Entry 6INQ (electron microscopy, 6.90 A resolution (low resolution: residue-level contacts below are approximate; hydrogen-bond / salt-bridge calls are withheld)); this record covers chains B and P of the 25 polymer chains in the assembly.

Chain B:
Molecule: DNA-directed RNA polymerase subunit beta
Source organism: Komagataella phaffii (strain GS115 / ATCC 20864)
Notes: EC 2.7.7.6
Reference sequence: C4QZQ7 (C4QZQ7_KOMPG); residues 1-1227 here = UniProt positions 1-1227
Amino-acid sequence (1227 residues; each row starts with the number of its first residue):
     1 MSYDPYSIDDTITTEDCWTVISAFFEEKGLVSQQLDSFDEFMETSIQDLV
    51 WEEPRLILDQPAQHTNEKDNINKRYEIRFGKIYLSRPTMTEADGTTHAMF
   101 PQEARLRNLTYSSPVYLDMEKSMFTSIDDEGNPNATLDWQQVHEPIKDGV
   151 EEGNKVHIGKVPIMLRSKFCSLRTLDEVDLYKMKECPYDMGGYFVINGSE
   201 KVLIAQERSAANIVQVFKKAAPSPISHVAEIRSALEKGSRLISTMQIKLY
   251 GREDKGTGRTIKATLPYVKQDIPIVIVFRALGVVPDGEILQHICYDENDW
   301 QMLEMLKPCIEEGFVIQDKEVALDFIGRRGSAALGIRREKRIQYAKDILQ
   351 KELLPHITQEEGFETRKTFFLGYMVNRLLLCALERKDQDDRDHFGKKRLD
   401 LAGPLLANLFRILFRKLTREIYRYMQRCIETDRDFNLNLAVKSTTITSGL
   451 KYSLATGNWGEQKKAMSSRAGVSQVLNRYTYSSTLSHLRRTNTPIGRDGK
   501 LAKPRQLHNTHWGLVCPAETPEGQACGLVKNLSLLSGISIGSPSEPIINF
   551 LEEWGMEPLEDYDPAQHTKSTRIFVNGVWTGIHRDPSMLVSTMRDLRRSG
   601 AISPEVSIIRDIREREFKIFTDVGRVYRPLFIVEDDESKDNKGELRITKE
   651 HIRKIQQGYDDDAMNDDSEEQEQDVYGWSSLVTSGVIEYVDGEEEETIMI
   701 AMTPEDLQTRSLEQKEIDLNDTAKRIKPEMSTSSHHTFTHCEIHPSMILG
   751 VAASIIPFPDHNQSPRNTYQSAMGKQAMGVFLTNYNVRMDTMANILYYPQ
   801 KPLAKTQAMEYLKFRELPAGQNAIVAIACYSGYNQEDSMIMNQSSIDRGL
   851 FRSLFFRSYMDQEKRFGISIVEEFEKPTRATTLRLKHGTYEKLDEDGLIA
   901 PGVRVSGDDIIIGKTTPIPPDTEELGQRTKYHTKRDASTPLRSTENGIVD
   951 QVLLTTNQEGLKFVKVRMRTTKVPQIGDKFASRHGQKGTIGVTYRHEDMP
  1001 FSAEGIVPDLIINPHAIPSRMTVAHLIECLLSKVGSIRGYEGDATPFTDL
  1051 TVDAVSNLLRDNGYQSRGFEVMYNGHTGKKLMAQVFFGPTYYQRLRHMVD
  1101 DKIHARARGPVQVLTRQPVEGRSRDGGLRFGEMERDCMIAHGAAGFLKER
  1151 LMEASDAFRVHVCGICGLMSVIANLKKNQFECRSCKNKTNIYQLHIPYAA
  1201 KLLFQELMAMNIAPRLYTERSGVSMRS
Unresolved in the structure: 1-8, 129-152, 663-674, 712-718, 921-930, 1223-1227

Chain P:
Molecule: 11-nt RNA strand
Sequence (11 nucleotides; row label = number of the first residue in the row; numbering starts at 0):
     0 GUGUCUUGGGU

Chain B / chain P interface:
Contacting residue pairs (14):
  Gly471(B) with U6(P)
  Gln474(B) with G7(P)
  Arg490(B) with G7(P); G8(P)
  Pro521(B) with G8(P)
  Gln776(B) with G8(P)
  Arg884(B) with G0(P)
  Arg935(B) with G0(P)
  Asp936(B) with G0(P)
  Lys979(B) with U10(P)
  Lys987(B) with U10(P)
  His1097(B) with G9(P)
  Val1111(B) with G0(P)
  Arg1124(B) with U1(P)
Also at the interface, not in a pair above, chain B (20 interface residues in all): Thr456, Asn458, Ala470, Glu522, Ala772, Lys1102, Gln1112
Also at the interface, not in a pair above, chain P (9 interface residues in all): G2, U5

In short:
The interface between chain B and chain P involves 20 residues on one side and 9 on the other.
Here chain B is DNA-directed RNA polymerase subunit beta (Komagataella phaffii (strain GS115 / ATCC 20864))
and chain P is an 11-nt RNA strand. Entry 6INQ (RNA polymerase II elongation complex stalled at SHL(-1) of the
nucleosome, with foreign DNA (+1 position)) was determined by electron microscopy (same publication as 6A5L,
6A5O, 6A5P, 6A5R, 6A5T and 6A5U).
